PDB entry 9BKX | X-ray diffraction, 3.15 A resolution | chains P and p of the 29 polymer chains in the assembly

# Chain P
Molecule: Type 1 encapsulin shell protein
Organism: Mycobacterium tuberculosis
UniProtKB: I6WZG6 (ENCAP_MYCTU); residues 1-265 here = UniProt positions 1-265
Amino-acid sequence (279 residues; row label = number of the first residue in the row):
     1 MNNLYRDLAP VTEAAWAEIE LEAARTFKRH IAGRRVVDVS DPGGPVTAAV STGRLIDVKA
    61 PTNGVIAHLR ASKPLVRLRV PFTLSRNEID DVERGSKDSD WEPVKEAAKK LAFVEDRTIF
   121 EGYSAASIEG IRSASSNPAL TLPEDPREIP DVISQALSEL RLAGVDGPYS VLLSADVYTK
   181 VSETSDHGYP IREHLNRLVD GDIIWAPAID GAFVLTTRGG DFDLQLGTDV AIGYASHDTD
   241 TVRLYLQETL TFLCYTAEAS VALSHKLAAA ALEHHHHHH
Disordered / not traced: 267-279
Sequence notes: expression tag (266-279)
Ligand contacts: Ni2+ (NI): Ser236, His237, Asp238, Thr241

# Chain p
Molecule: Dye-decolorizing peroxidase
Organism: Mycobacterium tuberculosis
Notes: EC 1.11.1.7
UniProtKB: I6Y4U9 (DYP_MYCTU); numbering as in UniProt (aligned over 1-335)
Amino-acid sequence (335 residues; numbered 1 to 335; the number before each row is that of its first residue):
     1 MAVPAVSPQP ILAPLTPAAI FLVATIGADG EATVHDALSK ISGLVRAIGF RDPTKHLSVV
    61 VSIGSDAWDR LFAGPRPTEL HPFVELTGPR HTAPATPGDL LFHIRAETMD VCFELAGRIL
   121 KSMGDAVTVV DEVHGFRFFD NRDLLGFVDG TENPSGPIAI KATTIGDEDR NFAGSCYVHV
   181 QKYVHDMASW ESLSVTEQER VIGRTKLDDI ELDDNAKPAN SHVALNVITD DDGTERKIVR
   241 HNMPFGEVGK GEYGTYFIGY SRTPTVTEQM LRNMFLGDPA GNTDRVLDFS TAVTGGLFFS
   301 PTIDFLDHPP PLPQAATPTL AAGSLSIGSL KGSPR
Disordered / not traced: 1-324, 333-335
Curated features (UniProtKB/Swiss-Prot):
  - region: Leu312 to Arg335 (Targeting peptide)
  - active site: Asp149 (Proton acceptor)
  - binding site (heme): His222
  - mutagenesis: Leu312 to Arg335 (Protein no longer targeted to encapsulin nanocompartments, retains enzyme activity)

# Chain P / chain p interface
Contacting residue pairs (19; chain P residue first):
  Ala24(P) with Ile327(p), hydrophobic
  Phe27(P) with Ile327(p), hydrophobic
  Ile31(P) with Leu330(p), hydrophobic
  Arg34(P) with Ile327(p), hydrogen bond (side chain-backbone); Gly328(p); Leu330(p), hydrogen bond (backbone-backbone); Lys331(p), hydrogen bond (backbone-backbone)
  Arg35(P) with Leu330(p); Lys331(p); Gly332(p)
  Val37(P) with Lys331(p); Gly332(p)
  Asp38(P) with Gly332(p)
  Thr217(P) with Gly332(p)
  Gly219(P) with Gly332(p)
  Asp229(P) with Ile327(p); Gly328(p)
  Val230(P) with Leu325(p); Ile327(p), hydrophobic
Also at the interface, not in a pair above, chain P (14 interface residues in all): Lys28, Val36, Val39
Also at the interface, not in a pair above, chain p (8 interface residues in all): Ser326, Ser329

# In short
Chain P and chain p form an interface of 14 and 8 residues respectively, with 3 hydrogen bonds. Among the
polar pairs are Arg34(P)-Ile327(p), Arg34(P)-Leu330(p) and Arg34(P)-Lys331(p). Chain P binds Ni2+. UniProt
lists active-site residue Asp149(p) and heme-binding residue His222(p) on chain p.
Here chain P is Type 1 encapsulin shell protein and chain p is Dye-decolorizing peroxidase, both from
Mycobacterium tuberculosis. Entry 9BKX (Mycobacterium tuberculosis encapsulin in complex with DyP) was
determined by X-ray diffraction.
